7E8S - chains D and E of the 22 polymer chains in the assembly; structure by electron microscopy, 4.36 A resolution (low resolution: residue-level contacts below are approximate; hydrogen-bond / salt-bridge calls are withheld).

Chain D:
Protein: Trafficking protein particle complex subunit BET5
Organism: Saccharomyces cerevisiae (strain ATCC 204508 / S288c)
UniProtKB: Q03630 (BET5_YEAST); residue numbers follow UniProt; this construct covers 1-159
Sequence (159 residues; row label = number of the first residue in the row):
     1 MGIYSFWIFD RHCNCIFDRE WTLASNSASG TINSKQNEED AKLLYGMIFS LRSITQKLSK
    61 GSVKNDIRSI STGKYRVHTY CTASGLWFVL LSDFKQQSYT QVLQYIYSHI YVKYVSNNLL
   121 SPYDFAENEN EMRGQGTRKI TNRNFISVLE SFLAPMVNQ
Not modelled in the structure: 1, 30-34, 158-159

Chain E:
Protein: Trafficking protein particle complex subunit 23
Organism: Saccharomyces cerevisiae (strain ATCC 204508 / S288c)
UniProtKB: Q03784 (TRS23_YEAST); residue numbers follow UniProt; this construct covers 1-219
Sequence (219 residues; row label = number of the first residue in the row):
     1 MAIETILVIN KSGGLIYQRN FTNDEQKLNS NEYLILASTL HGVFAIASQL TPKALQLTQQ
    61 TNIENTIPYI PYVGMSSNRS DTRNGGGNNN KHTNNEKLGS FKGDDFFKEP FTNWNKSGLR
   121 QLCTDQFTMF IYQTLTGLKF VAISSSVMPQ RQPTIATTDK PDRPKSTSNL AIQIADNFLR
   181 KVYCLYSDYV MKDPSYSMEM PIRSNLFDEK VKKMVENLQ
Not modelled in the structure: 55-64, 76-103, 149-168

How chain D and chain E interact:
Pairs across the interface - 45 pairs, chain D then chain E:
  Asp40(D) with Leu50(E)
  Leu43(D) with Ile46(E); Leu50(E)
  Met47(D) with Leu50(E)
  Ser50(D) with Val43(E)
  Leu51(D) with Val43(E); Leu122(E)
  Ile54(D) with Leu36(E); Thr39(E); Leu40(E)
  Thr55(D) with Thr124(E)
  Leu58(D) with Phe127(E); Ile143(E)
  Ser59(D) with Gln126(E)
  Lys60(D) with Asn23(E); Glu25(E); Gln126(E)
  Asn65(D) with Thr124(E); Asp125(E); Gln126(E); Phe127(E)
  Asp66(D) with Thr124(E); Asp125(E)
  Ile67(D) with Leu122(E); Thr124(E)
  Arg68(D) with Cys123(E); Thr124(E); Asp125(E)
  Ser69(D) with Leu122(E); Cys123(E)
  Ile70(D) with Gln121(E)
  Ser71(D) with Leu119(E); Arg120(E); Gln121(E)
  Thr72(D) with Gly118(E); Arg120(E)
  Gly73(D) with Lys116(E); Gly118(E); Arg120(E)
  Lys74(D) with Lys116(E); Ser117(E)
  Tyr75(D) with Ala47(E); Leu50(E); Pro52(E)
  Arg76(D) with Gln121(E)
Also at the interface, not in a pair above, chain D (25 interface residues in all): Leu44, Lys57, Val63
Also at the interface, not in a pair above, chain E (26 interface residues in all): Lys27, Glu32, Gln49

Overview:
25 residues of chain D face 26 of chain E across their interface.
Chain D is Trafficking protein particle complex subunit BET5 and chain E is Trafficking protein particle
complex subunit 23, both from Saccharomyces cerevisiae (strain ATCC 204508 / S288c); the structure, Intact
TRAPPII (state I), was determined by electron microscopy, deposited together with 7E2C, 7E2D, 7E8T, 7E93, 7E94
and 7EA3.
